PDB entry 4PHP | X-ray diffraction, 2.60 A resolution | chains T and A of the 4 polymer chains in the assembly

[Chain T]
Molecule: 16-nt DNA strand
Sequence (16 nucleotides; row label = number of the first residue in the row):
     1 CCGACTGCGCATCAGC

[Chain A]
Molecule: DNA polymerase beta
Source organism: Homo sapiens
Notes: EC 2.7.7.7, 4.2.99.-
UniProt: P06746 (DPOLB_HUMAN); numbering as in UniProt (aligned over 10-335)
Chain sequence (326 residues; numbered 10 to 335; the number before each row is that of its first residue):
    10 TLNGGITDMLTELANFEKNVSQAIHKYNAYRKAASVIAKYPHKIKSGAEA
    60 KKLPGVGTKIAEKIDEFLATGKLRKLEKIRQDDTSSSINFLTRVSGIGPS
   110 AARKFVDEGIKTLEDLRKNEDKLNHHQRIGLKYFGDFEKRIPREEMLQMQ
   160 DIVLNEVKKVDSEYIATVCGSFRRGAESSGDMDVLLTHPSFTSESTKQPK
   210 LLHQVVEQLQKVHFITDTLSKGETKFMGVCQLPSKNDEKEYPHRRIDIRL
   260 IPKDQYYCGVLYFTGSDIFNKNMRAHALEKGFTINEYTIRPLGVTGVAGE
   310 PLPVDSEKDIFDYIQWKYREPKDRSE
Ion coordination: Na+ site 1: Lys60, Leu62, Val65 (shared with 1 residue of chain D); Na+ site 2: Thr101, Val103, Ile106 (shared with 1 residue of chain P); Mn2+ site 1: Asp190, Asp192, Asp256 (together with XG4) (shared with 1 residue of chain P); Mn2+ site 2: Asp190, Asp192 (together with XG4)
Small-molecule neighbours: XG4 (2'-deoxy-5'-O-[(R)-hydroxy{[(R)-hydroxy(phosphonooxy)phosphoryl]amino}phosphoryl]guanosine): Arg149, Gly179, Ser180, Arg183, Ser188, Gly189, Asp190, Asp192, Asp256, Tyr271, Phe272, Thr273, Gly274, Ser275, Asp276, Asn279, Arg283
UniProt features mapped onto this chain:
  - region: Arg183 to Asp192 (DNA-binding)
  - active site: Lys72 (Nucleophile)
  - binding site (K(+)): Lys60, Leu62, Val65, Thr101, Val103, Ile106
  - binding site (Na(+)): Lys60, Leu62, Val65, Thr101, Val103, Ile106
  - binding site (dATP): Arg149, Ser180, Arg183, Gly189, Asp190
  - binding site (dCTP): Arg149, Ser180, Arg183, Gly189, Asp190
  - binding site (dGTP): Arg149, Ser180, Arg183, Gly189, Asp190, Asp192
  - binding site (dTTP): Arg149, Ser180, Arg183, Gly189, Asp190
  - binding site (Mg(2+)): Asp190, Asp192, Asp256
  - modified residue: Lys72 (N6-acetyllysine), Arg83 (Omega-N-methylarginine), Arg152 (Omega-N-methylarginine)
  - cross-link (Glycyl lysine isopeptide (Lys-Gly)): Lys41 (interchain with G-Cter in ubiquitin), Lys61 (interchain with G-Cter in ubiquitin), Lys81 (interchain with G-Cter in ubiquitin)
  - natural variant: Leu22 (L22P: Found in a gastric cancer sample; uncertain significance), Tyr39 (Y39C: Found in a gastric cancer sample; uncertain significance), Gly118 (G118V: Decreased DNA-directed DNA polymerase activity), Arg137 (R137Q: Decreased function in base-excision repair), Arg149 (R149I: Decreased DNA-directed DNA polymerase activity), Asp160 (D160N: Found in a gastric cancer sample; uncertain significance), Cys239 (C239R: Found in a gastric cancer sample; uncertain significance), Lys289 (K289M: Found in a colon cancer sample; uncertain significance), Asn294 (N294D: Found in a gastric cancer sample; uncertain significance), Glu295 (E295K: Found in a gastric cancer sample; uncertain significance)
  - mutagenesis: Phe25 (F25W: No effect on 5'-dRP lyase activity. Decreased ssDNA binding), His34 (H34G: Decreased 5'-dRP lyase activity. Decreased ssDNA binding), Lys35 (K35A: Decreased 5'-dRP lyase activity. Decreased ssDNA binding. Loss of 5'-dRP lyase activity; when associated with A-68 and A-72. Decreased ssDNA binding; when associated with A-68 and A-72 ...), Tyr39 (Y39F: No effect on 5'-dRP lyase activity; Y39Q: Abolishes DNA polymerase and 5'-dRP lyase activity), Lys41 (K41R: Abolishes ubiquitination; when associated with R-61 and R-81), Lys60 (K60A: Decreased 5'-dRP lyase activity. Decreased ssDNA binding), Lys61 (K61R: Abolishes ubiquitination; when associated with R-41 and R-81), Lys68 (K68A: No effect on 5'-dRP lyase activity. Decreased ssDNA binding. Loss of 5'-dRP lyase activity; when associated with A-35 and A-72. Decreased ssDNA binding; when associated with A-35 and A-72 ...), Glu71 (E71Q: No effect on 5'-dRP lyase activity. No effect on structure shown by circular dichroism. No effect on ssDNA binding), Lys72 (K72A: Severely reduced 5'-dRP lyase activity. Does not affect ssDNA binding. Loss of 5'-dRP lyase activity; when associated with A-35 and A-68. Decreased ssDNA binding ...), Glu75 (E75A: Slightly decreased 5'-dRP lyase activity. Decreased ssDNA binding. No effect on structure shown by circular dichroism), Lys81 (K81R: Abolishes ubiquitination; when associated with R-41 and R-61), 5 further mutagenesis entries in UniProt

[Interface between chain T and chain A]
Pairs across the interface - 24 pairs, chain T then chain A:
  DC5(T) - His34(A)  stacking on the base
  DT6(T) - Asn37(A)  base contact
  DT6(T) - Lys280(A)  phosphate contact
  DT6(T) - Arg283(A)  hydrogen bond to the base
  DG7(T) - Tyr271(A)  base contact
  DG7(T) - Arg283(A)  hydrogen bond to the sugar
  DG7(T) - Leu287(A)  phosphate contact
  DG7(T) - Thr292(A)  hydrogen bond to the phosphate
  DG7(T) - Ile293(A)  sugar contact
  DG7(T) - Asn294(A)  phosphate contact
  DC8(T) - Asn294(A)  hydrogen bond to the phosphate
  DC8(T) - Glu295(A)  sugar contact
  DG9(T) - Thr233(A)  hydrogen bond to the phosphate
  DG9(T) - Lys234(A)  base contact
  DG9(T) - Arg258(A)  sugar contact
  DG9(T) - Tyr296(A)  hydrogen bond to the phosphate
  DC10(T) - Ser229(A)  phosphate contact
  DC10(T) - Lys230(A)  hydrogen bond to the phosphate
  DC10(T) - Gly231(A)  phosphate contact
  DC10(T) - Glu232(A)  hydrogen bond to the phosphate
  DC10(T) - Thr233(A)  hydrogen bond to the phosphate
  DC10(T) - Lys234(A)  hydrogen bond to the phosphate
  DA11(T) - Ser229(A)  sugar contact
  DA11(T) - Lys230(A)  hydrogen bond to the phosphate
Other interface residues (no listed pair), chain T (8 interface residues in all): DT12
Other interface residues (no listed pair), chain A (23 interface residues in all): Asn133, His134, Leu228, Ala284, Arg299

[Overview]
8 residues of chain T face 23 of chain A across their interface, with 11 hydrogen bonds and 1 aromatic
stacking contact. Among the polar pairs are DT6(T)-Arg283(A), DG7(T)-Arg283(A) and DG7(T)-Thr292(A). Bound to
chain A: compound XG4.
Chain T is a 16-nt DNA strand and chain A is DNA polymerase beta (Homo sapiens); the structure, Structure of
human DNA polymerase beta complexed with T in the template base paired with incoming ..., was determined by
X-ray diffraction.
